PDB entry 5NX1 | X-ray diffraction, 1.85 A resolution | chains B and D of the 4 polymer chains in the assembly

# Chain B
Protein: Amyloid-beta A4 protein
Organism: Homo sapiens
Reference sequence: P05067 (A4_HUMAN), isoform P05067-8; residues 3-15 here correspond to UniProt positions 289-301 (UniProt number = residue number + 286)
Sequence (25 residues; row label = number of the first residue in the row; numbers below 1 keep their minus sign (Tyr-9 is residue -9)):
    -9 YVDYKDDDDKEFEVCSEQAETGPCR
Unresolved in the structure: -9 to 2
Differences from the reference sequence: expression tag (-9 to 2)
From the paper describing this entry:
  - conformationally variable residues: Cys14

# Chain D
Protein: Amyloid-beta A4 protein
Organism: Homo sapiens
Reference sequence: P05067 (A4_HUMAN), isoform P05067-8; residues 16-60 here correspond to UniProt positions 302-346 (UniProt number = residue number + 286)
Sequence (56 residues; each row starts with the number of its first residue):
    16 AMISRWYFDVTEGKCAPFFYGGCGGNRNNFDTEEYCMAVCGSAIPRHHHH
    66 HHAAAN
Unresolved in the structure: 58-71
Differences from the reference sequence: expression tag (61-71)
Disulfides: Cys30-Cys51

# Interface between chain B and chain D
Residue-residue contacts (27; chain B residue first):
  Val4(B) - Arg42(D)
  Val4(B) - Asn43(D)
  Cys5(B) - Phe23(D)
  Cys5(B) - Val25(D)
  Cys5(B) - Asn43(D)  hydrogen bond (backbone-side chain)
  Cys5(B) - Cys55(D)  disulfide
  Ser6(B) - Val25(D)
  Glu7(B) - Asn41(D)
  Glu7(B) - Arg42(D)  hydrogen bond (side chain-backbone)
  Glu7(B) - Asn43(D)  hydrogen bond (backbone-side chain)
  Gln8(B) - Asn41(D)  hydrogen bond (backbone-side chain)
  Ala9(B) - Tyr22(D)  hydrophobic
  Glu10(B) - Phe33(D)
  Glu10(B) - Tyr35(D)
  Glu10(B) - Gly40(D)
  Glu10(B) - Asn41(D)  hydrogen bond
  Thr11(B) - Phe34(D)  hydrogen bond (side chain-backbone)
  Thr11(B) - Tyr35(D)
  Thr11(B) - Gly36(D)  hydrogen bond (backbone-backbone)
  Gly12(B) - Cys38(D)
  Pro13(B) - Cys38(D)
  Cys14(B) - Ala16(D)  hydrogen bond (backbone-backbone)
  Cys14(B) - Gly36(D)
  Cys14(B) - Cys38(D)  disulfide
  Arg15(B) - Ala16(D)
  Arg15(B) - Met17(D)
  Arg15(B) - Gly36(D)
Also at the interface, not in a pair above, chain D (18 interface residues in all): Gly37, Gly39, Val54
Cross-chain cystine bridges: Cys5(B)-Cys55(D), Cys14(B)-Cys38(D)
The authors on this interface:
  - residue pairs: Cys14(B)-Ala16(D) (backbone contact)

# In short
Chain B and chain D form an interface of 12 and 18 residues respectively; the contacts include 2 disulfide
bonds and 8 hydrogen bonds. Among the polar pairs are Cys5(B)-Asn43(D), Glu7(B)-Arg42(D) and Glu7(B)-Asn43(D).
The paper describes a backbone contact between Cys14(B) and Ala16(D). From the paper: conformational
variability at Cys14(B).
Chain B is Amyloid-beta A4 protein and chain D is Amyloid-beta A4 protein, both from Homo sapiens; the
structure, Combinatorial Engineering of Proteolytically Resistant APPI Variants that Selectively Inhibit Human
Kallikrein 6 for Cancer Therapy, was determined by X-ray diffraction, deposited together with 5NX3.
